6OEM - chains C and F of the 10 polymer chains in the assembly; structure by electron microscopy, 3.60 A resolution.

== Chain C ==
Protein: V(D)J recombination-activating protein 1
Source organism: Mus musculus
Notes: EC 3.1.-.-, 2.3.2.27
UniProtKB: P15919 (RAG1_MOUSE); residues 1-1040 here = UniProt positions 1-1040
Chain sequence (1040 residues; each row starts with the number of its first residue):
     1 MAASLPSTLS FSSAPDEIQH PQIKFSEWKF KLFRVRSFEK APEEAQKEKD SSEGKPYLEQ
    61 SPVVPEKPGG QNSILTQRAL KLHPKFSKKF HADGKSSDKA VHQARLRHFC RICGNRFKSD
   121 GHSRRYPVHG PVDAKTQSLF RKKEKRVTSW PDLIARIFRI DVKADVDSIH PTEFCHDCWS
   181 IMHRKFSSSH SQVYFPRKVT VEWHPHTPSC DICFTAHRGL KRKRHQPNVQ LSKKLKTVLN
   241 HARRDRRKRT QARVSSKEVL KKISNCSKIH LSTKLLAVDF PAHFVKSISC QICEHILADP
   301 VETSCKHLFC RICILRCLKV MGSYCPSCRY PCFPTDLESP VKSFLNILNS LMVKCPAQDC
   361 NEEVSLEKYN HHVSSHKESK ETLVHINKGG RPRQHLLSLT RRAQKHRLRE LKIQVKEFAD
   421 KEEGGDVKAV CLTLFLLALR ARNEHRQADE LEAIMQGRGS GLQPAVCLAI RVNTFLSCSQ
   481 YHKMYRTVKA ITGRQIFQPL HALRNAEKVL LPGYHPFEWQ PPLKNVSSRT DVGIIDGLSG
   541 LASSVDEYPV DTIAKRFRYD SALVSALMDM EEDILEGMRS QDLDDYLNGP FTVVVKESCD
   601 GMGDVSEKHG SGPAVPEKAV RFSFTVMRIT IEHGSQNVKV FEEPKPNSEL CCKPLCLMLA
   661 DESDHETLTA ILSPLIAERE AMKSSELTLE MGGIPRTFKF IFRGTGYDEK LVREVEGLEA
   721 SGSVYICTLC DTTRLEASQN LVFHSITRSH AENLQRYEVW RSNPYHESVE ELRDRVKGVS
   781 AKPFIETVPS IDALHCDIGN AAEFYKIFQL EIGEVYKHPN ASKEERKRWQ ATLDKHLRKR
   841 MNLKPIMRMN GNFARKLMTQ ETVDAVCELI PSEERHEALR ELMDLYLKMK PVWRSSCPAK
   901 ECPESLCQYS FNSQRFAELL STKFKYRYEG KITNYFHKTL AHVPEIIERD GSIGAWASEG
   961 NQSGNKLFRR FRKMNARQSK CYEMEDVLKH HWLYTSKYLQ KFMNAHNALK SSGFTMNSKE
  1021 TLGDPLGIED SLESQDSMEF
Not modelled in the structure: 1-394, 957-959, 1009-1040
Construct notes: engineered mutation Gln962 (Glu in P15919)
Metal / ion sites: Mg2+: Asp600, Asp708; Zn2+: Cys727, Cys730, His937, His942
Curated features (UniProtKB/Swiss-Prot):
  - zinc finger: Cys290 to Arg329 (RING-type), Leu351 to Lys380 (RAG1-type)
  - DNA-binding region: Gly389 to Gln456 (NBD)
  - binding site (Zn(2+)): Cys266, His270, Cys290, Cys293, His295, Cys305, His307, Cys310, Cys313, Cys325, Cys328, Cys355, Cys360, His372, His376
  - binding site (a divalent metal cation): Asp600, Asp708
  - site: Trp893 (Essential for DNA hairpin formation, participates in base-stacking interactions near the cleavage site)
  - cross-link: Lys233 (Glycyl lysine isopeptide (Lys-Gly) (interchain with G-Cter in ubiquitin))
  - mutagenesis: Lys233 (K233M: Abolishes autoubiquitination), His307 (H307A: Displays lower E3 ligase activity and affects the joining step of V(D)J recombination), Cys325 (C325G: Loss of E3 ligase activity and affects the joining step of V(D)J recombination), Arg391 (R391A: Defects in converting nicked products to hairpins; R391L: Impairs DNA-binding and hairpin formation while maintaining some nicking activity), Arg393 (R393A: Impairs DNA-binding and hairpin formation while maintaining some nicking activity), Arg401 (R401A: Allows robust hairpin activity), Arg402 (R402A: Defects in converting nicked products to hairpins), Lys405 (K405A: Reduced hairpin activity), His406 (H406A: Allows robust hairpin activity), Arg407 (R407A: Impairs DNA-binding and reduces hairpin formation without affecting nicking activity), Asn443 (N443A: Impairs DNA-binding; when associated with A-445), His445 (H445A: Impairs DNA-binding; when associated with A-443), 22 further mutagenesis entries in UniProt
What the authors report for this chain:
  - catalytic residues: Asp600, Asp708
  - mutagenesis - E962Q: abolished catalytic activity (citing earlier work)
  - binding site for the 50-nt DNA strand (chain F): Arg848, Met849
  - mutagenesis - R848A: increased catalytic activity

== Chain F ==
Molecule: 50-nt DNA strand
Sequence (50 nucleotides; each row starts with the number of its first residue):
     1 CGGGTTTTTG TTAAGGGCTG TATCACTGTG TAAGACAGGC CAGATCCAGG
Not modelled in the structure: 47-50

== How chain C and chain F interact ==
Contacting residue pairs (18; chain C residue first):
  Leu399(C) - DT8(F)  phosphate contact
  Thr400(C) - DT9(F)  hydrogen bond to the phosphate
  Arg402(C) - DG10(F)  base contact
  Arg402(C) - DT11(F)  hydrogen bond to the base
  Ala403(C) - DT8(F)  sugar contact
  Ala403(C) - DT9(F)  phosphate contact
  His482(C) - DT21(F)  salt bridge to the phosphate
  Tyr485(C) - DG20(F)  phosphate contact
  Arg486(C) - DT21(F)  salt bridge to the phosphate
  Lys489(C) - DG20(F)  phosphate contact
  His501(C) - DT19(F)  salt bridge to the phosphate
  His609(C) - DT29(F)  salt bridge to the phosphate
  Gln978(C) - DC26(F)  base contact
  Gln978(C) - DT27(F)  sugar contact
  Ser979(C) - DC26(F)  hydrogen bond to the phosphate
  Ser979(C) - DT27(F)  sugar contact
  Lys980(C) - DT27(F)  hydrogen bond to the phosphate
  Lys980(C) - DG28(F)  salt bridge to the phosphate
Also at the interface, not in a pair above, chain C (15 interface residues in all): Gln495, Glu607

== Summary ==
15 residues of chain C and 11 residues of chain F are in contact; the contacts include 4 hydrogen bonds and 5
salt bridges. Polar contacts include Arg402(C)-DT11(F), Thr400(C)-DT9(F) and Ser979(C)-DC26(F). From the
paper: catalytic residues Asp600(C) and Asp708(C); E962Q of chain C abolishes catalytic activity.
Chain C is V(D)J recombination-activating protein 1 (Mus musculus) and chain F is a 50-nt DNA strand; the
structure, Cryo-EM structure of mouse RAG1/2 PRC complex (DNA0), was determined by electron microscopy,
deposited together with 6OEN, 6OEO, 6OEP, 6OEQ, 6OER and 6V0V.
